PDB entry 6J1N | X-ray diffraction, 2.53 A resolution | chains A and B

== Chain A (and B) ==
Molecule: A. acutangulus PKS2
Source organism: Anisodus acutangulus
Notes: chain B of this document is another copy of the same molecule, construct and numbering; everything in this record applies to it too
Chain sequence (427 residues; numbered -35 to 391; the number before each row is that of its first residue; numbers below 1 keep their minus sign (Met-35 is residue -35)):
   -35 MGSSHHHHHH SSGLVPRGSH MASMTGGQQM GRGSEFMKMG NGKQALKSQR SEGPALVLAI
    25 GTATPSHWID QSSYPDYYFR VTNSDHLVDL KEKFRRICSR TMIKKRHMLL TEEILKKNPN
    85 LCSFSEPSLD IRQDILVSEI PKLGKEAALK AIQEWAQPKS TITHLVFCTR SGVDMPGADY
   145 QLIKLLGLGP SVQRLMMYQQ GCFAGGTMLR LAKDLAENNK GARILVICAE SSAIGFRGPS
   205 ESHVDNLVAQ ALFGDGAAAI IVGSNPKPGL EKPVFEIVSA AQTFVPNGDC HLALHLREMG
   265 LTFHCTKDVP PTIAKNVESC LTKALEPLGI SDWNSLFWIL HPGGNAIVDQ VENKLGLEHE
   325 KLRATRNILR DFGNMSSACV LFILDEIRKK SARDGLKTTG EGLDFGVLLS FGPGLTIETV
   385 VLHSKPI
Not modelled in the structure: -35 to 12 (chain B: -35 to 15)
Small-molecule neighbours: B7X ((3R,5R,9R)-1-[(2R,3S,4R,5R)-5-(6-amino-9H-purin-9-yl)-4-hydroxy-3-(phosphonooxy)tetrahydrofuran-2-yl]-3,5,9-trihydroxy-8,8-dimethyl-10,14,19,21-tetraoxo-2,4,6-trioxa-18-thia-11,15-diaza-3,5-diphosphatricosan-23-oic acid 3,5-dioxide (non-preferred name)): Lys57, Arg60, Ile61, Arg64, Arg134, Gly165, Cys166, Asp209, Val212, Leu216, Phe217, Leu256, Leu258, Phe267, Cys269, Thr270, Lys271, Val273, Pro274, His305, Gly307, Gly308, Ala310, Ile311, Asn338, Ser340, Phe375, Gly376, Pro377
From the paper describing this entry:
  - binding site for B7X: Cys166
  - catalytic residues: Cys166
  - mutagenesis - R134A, R134S, R134T, L258A, S340G, S340L, S340V: decreased catalytic activity
  - specificity-determining residues: Leu258 (by similarity / conservation)

== How chain A and chain B interact ==
Pairs across the interface (105):
  Pro91(A) with Glu262(B)
  Ser92(A) with Glu262(B)
  Leu93(A) with Leu93(B), hydrophobic; Arg261(B); Glu262(B), hydrogen bond (backbone-side chain)
  Asp94(A) with Arg261(B), salt bridge; Glu262(B), hydrogen bond (side chain-backbone)
  Gln97(A) with Leu260(B), hydrogen bond (side chain-backbone); Arg261(B)
  Asp98(A) with Arg261(B), salt bridge
  Val137(A) with Gln163(B); Leu260(B), hydrophobic
  Asp138(A) with Leu258(B); His259(B), salt bridge
  Met139(A) with Arg134(B); Gln163(B), hydrogen bond; Gln164(B); Gly165(B); Ala257(B); Leu258(B), hydrogen bond (backbone-backbone); Pro377(B), hydrophobic
  Pro140(A) with Asp253(B); Leu256(B); Pro377(B); Gly378(B)
  Tyr144(A) with Phe248(B), hydrophobic; Val249(B); Gly252(B), hydrogen bond (side chain-backbone); Asp253(B), hydrogen bond (side chain-backbone); Gly378(B), hydrogen bond (side chain-backbone)
  Ile147(A) with Phe248(B), hydrophobic
  Lys148(A) with Asp253(B)
  Pro154(A) with Thr247(B); Phe248(B)
  Ser155(A) with Thr247(B); Lys287(B), hydrogen bond
  Val156(A) with Gln246(B)
  Gln157(A) with Arg174(B); Ala245(B); Gln246(B), hydrogen bond (side chain-backbone)
  Arg158(A) with Arg174(B), hydrogen bond (backbone-side chain); Gln246(B), hydrogen bond (backbone-side chain); Phe248(B); Thr380(B), hydrogen bond
  Leu159(A) with Thr171(B); Leu175(B), hydrophobic
  Met160(A) with Met161(B); Gln164(B), hydrogen bond (backbone-side chain)
  Met161(A) with Met160(B); Met161(B), hydrophobic
  Tyr162(A) with Tyr162(B); Gln163(B)
  Gln163(A) with Val137(B); Met139(B), hydrogen bond; Tyr162(B)
  Gln164(A) with Met160(B), hydrogen bond (side chain-backbone)
  Gly165(A) with Met139(B)
  Thr171(A) with Leu159(B)
  Arg174(A) with Gln157(B); Arg158(B), hydrogen bond (side chain-backbone); Leu159(B)
  Leu175(A) with Leu159(B), hydrophobic; Leu175(B), hydrophobic
  Asp178(A) with Leu179(B); Asn182(B), hydrogen bond; Asn183(B), hydrogen bond
  Leu179(A) with Asp178(B)
  Glu181(A) with Asn182(B), hydrogen bond
  Asn182(A) with Asp178(B), hydrogen bond; Glu181(B), hydrogen bond
  Asn183(A) with Asp178(B), hydrogen bond
  Ala245(A) with Gln157(B)
  Gln246(A) with Val156(B); Gln157(B), hydrogen bond (backbone-side chain); Arg158(B), hydrogen bond (side chain-backbone)
  Thr247(A) with Pro154(B)
  Phe248(A) with Tyr144(B), hydrophobic; Ile147(B), hydrophobic; Pro154(B); Arg158(B)
  Val249(A) with Tyr144(B)
  Gly252(A) with Tyr144(B), hydrogen bond (backbone-side chain)
  Asp253(A) with Pro140(B); Tyr144(B), hydrogen bond (backbone-side chain); Lys148(B), salt bridge
  Leu256(A) with Pro140(B)
  Ala257(A) with Met139(B)
  Leu258(A) with Asp138(B); Met139(B), hydrogen bond (backbone-backbone)
  His259(A) with Asp138(B), salt bridge
  Leu260(A) with Gln97(B), hydrogen bond (backbone-side chain); Val137(B), hydrophobic
  Arg261(A) with Asp94(B), salt bridge; Gln97(B); Asp98(B), salt bridge
  Glu262(A) with Pro91(B); Ser92(B); Leu93(B), hydrogen bond (side chain-backbone); Asp94(B), hydrogen bond (backbone-side chain)
  Lys287(A) with Ser155(B), hydrogen bond
  Pro377(A) with Met139(B), hydrophobic; Pro140(B)
  Gly378(A) with Pro140(B); Tyr144(B), hydrogen bond (backbone-side chain)
  Thr380(A) with Arg158(B), hydrogen bond
Also at the interface, not in a pair above, chain A (57 interface residues in all): Arg134, Gln145, Lys177, Ala244, Asn251, Leu265
Also at the interface, not in a pair above, chain B (57 interface residues in all): Gln145, Lys177, Ala244, Asn251, Leu265

== In short ==
Chain A and chain B each contribute 57 residues to their interface; the contacts include 34 hydrogen bonds and
7 salt bridges. Polar pairs include Asp94(A)-Arg261(B), Asp98(A)-Arg261(B) and Asp138(A)-His259(B). The paper
reports the catalytic residue Cys166(A); R134A, R134S and R134T of chain A, among others, reduce catalytic
activity; 7 substitutions were tested in all.
Both chains are A. acutangulus PKS2 (Anisodus acutangulus). Entry 6J1N (Anisodus acutangulus type III
polyketide sythase AaPKS2 in complex with 4-carboxy-3-oxobutanoyl-CoA) was determined by X-ray diffraction
(same publication as 6J1M).
